PDB entry 2ETW | X-ray diffraction, 1.67 A resolution | chains C and A of the 3 polymer chains in the assembly

[Chain C]
Molecule: 14-nt DNA strand
Sequence (14 nucleotides; each row starts with the number of its first residue):
     1 AGTTTTTGTGTGGC

[Chain A]
Molecule: NDT80 protein
From: Saccharomyces cerevisiae
Notes: fragment: Ndt80 DNA-binding Domain
UniProtKB: P38830 (NDT80_YEAST); residues 1-340 here = UniProt positions 1-340
Amino-acid sequence (345 residues; numbered -4 to 340; the number before each row is that of its first residue; numbers below 1 keep their minus sign (Gly-4 is residue -4)):
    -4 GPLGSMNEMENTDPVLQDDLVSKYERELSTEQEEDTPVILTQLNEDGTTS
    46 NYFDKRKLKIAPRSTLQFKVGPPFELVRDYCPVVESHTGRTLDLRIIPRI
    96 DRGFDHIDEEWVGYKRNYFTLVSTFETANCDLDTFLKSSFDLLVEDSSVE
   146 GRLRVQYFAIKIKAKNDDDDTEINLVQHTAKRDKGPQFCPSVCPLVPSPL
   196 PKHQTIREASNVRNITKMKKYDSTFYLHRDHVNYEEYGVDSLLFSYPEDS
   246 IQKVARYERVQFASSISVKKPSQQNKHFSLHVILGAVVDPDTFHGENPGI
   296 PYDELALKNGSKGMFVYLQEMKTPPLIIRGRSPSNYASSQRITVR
Unresolved in the structure: -4 to 32, 287-292, 336-340
Sequence notes: cloning artifact (-4 to 0); engineered mutation Gly146 (Ser in P38830), Thr200 (Ile in P38830)
UniProt features mapped onto this chain:
  - DNA-binding region: Glu28 to Gln335 (NDT80)
  - site (Interaction with DNA): Arg58, Arg111, Arg177, Arg208, Arg254, Arg326
What the authors report for this chain:
  - conformationally variable residues (side-chain flip): Arg326
  - binding site for the 14-nt DNA strand: Arg326
  - specificity-determining residues: Arg111, Arg177
  - binding site for the 14-nt DNA strand (chain C): Arg111, Arg177
  - specificity-determining residues: Pro57, Arg58 (proposed by the authors, not directly observed)

[Interface between chain C and chain A]
Contacting residue pairs - 31 pairs, chain C then chain A:
  DT5(C) - Arg58(A)  hydrogen bond to the base
  DT5(C) - Lys176(A)  sugar contact
  DT6(C) - Arg58(A)  hydrogen bond to the sugar
  DT6(C) - Ala175(A)  phosphate contact
  DT6(C) - Lys176(A)  salt bridge to the phosphate
  DT6(C) - Asn206(A)  hydrogen bond to the phosphate
  DT7(C) - Pro57(A)  base contact
  DT7(C) - Arg58(A)  sugar contact
  DT7(C) - Arg97(A)  sugar contact
  DT7(C) - Tyr113(A)  phosphate contact
  DT7(C) - Ala175(A)  phosphate contact
  DT7(C) - Arg177(A)  base contact
  DT7(C) - Asn206(A)  hydrogen bond to the phosphate
  DT7(C) - Arg254(A)  salt bridge to the phosphate
  DG8(C) - Lys50(A)  phosphate contact
  DG8(C) - Pro57(A)  sugar contact
  DG8(C) - Gln62(A)  sugar contact
  DG8(C) - Arg97(A)  salt bridge to the phosphate
  DG8(C) - Asn112(A)  sugar contact
  DG8(C) - Tyr113(A)  hydrogen bond to the phosphate
  DG8(C) - Arg177(A)  hydrogen bond to the base
  DT9(C) - Lys50(A)  phosphate contact
  DT9(C) - Lys54(A)  sugar contact
  DT9(C) - Arg111(A)  base contact
  DT9(C) - Asn112(A)  hydrogen bond to the phosphate
  DT9(C) - Arg177(A)  hydrogen bond to the base
  DT9(C) - Tyr331(A)  phosphate contact
  DG10(C) - Lys54(A)  salt bridge to the phosphate
  DG10(C) - Arg111(A)  hydrogen bond to the base
  DG10(C) - Tyr331(A)  phosphate contact
  DG10(C) - Ser333(A)  hydrogen bond to the phosphate
Interface residues without a listed pair, chain C (7 interface residues in all): DT11
Interface residues without a listed pair, chain A (18 interface residues in all): Ile55, Tyr109

[Overview]
Chain C and chain A form an interface of 7 and 18 residues respectively, with 10 hydrogen bonds and 4 salt
bridges. Polar pairs include DT5(C)-Arg58(A), DG8(C)-Arg177(A) and DT9(C)-Arg177(A). From the paper: a binding
site for the 14-nt DNA strand (chain C) at Arg111(A) and Arg177(A); a binding site for the 14-nt DNA strand at
Arg326(A).
Here chain C is a 14-nt DNA strand and chain A is NDT80 protein (Saccharomyces cerevisiae). Entry 2ETW
(Principles of protein-DNA recognition revealed in the structural analysis of Ndt80-MSE DNA complexes) was
determined by X-ray diffraction (same publication as 2EUW, 2EUX, 2EUZ, 2EVF, 2EVG, 2EVI and 2EVJ).
